PDB entry 5A77 | X-ray diffraction, 2.50 A resolution | chains A and E of the 6 polymer chains in the assembly

== Chain A ==
Name: DNA endonuclease I-cvui
Source organism: Chlorella vulgaris
Notes: EC 3.1.-.-
UniProt: P56347 (DNE1_CHLVU); residues 3-162 here correspond to UniProt positions 2-161 (UniProt number = residue number - 1)
Amino-acid sequence (172 residues; row label = number of the first residue in the row):
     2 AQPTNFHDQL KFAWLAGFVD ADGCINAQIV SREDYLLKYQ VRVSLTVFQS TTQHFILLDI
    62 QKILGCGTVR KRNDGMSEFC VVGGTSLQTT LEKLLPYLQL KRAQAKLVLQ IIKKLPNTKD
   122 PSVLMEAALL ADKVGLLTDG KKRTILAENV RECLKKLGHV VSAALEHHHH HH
Not modelled in the structure: 2-5, 163-173
Differences from the reference sequence: expression tag (2, 163-173); conflict Gln54 (Arg53 in P56347)
Ion coordination: Mg2+ site 1: Ala22 (shared with 1 residue of chain B; 1 residue of chain D; DG515(E) of chain E); Mg2+ site 2: Asp23 (shared with 1 residue of chain B; 1 residue of chain C; 1 residue of chain F)
What the authors report for this chain:
  - binding site for the 14-nt DNA strand: Gln41, Arg43
  - binding site for the 10-nt DNA strand (chain E): Arg33
  - catalytic residues: Arg73, Lys102 (proposed by the authors, not directly observed)

== Chain E ==
Molecule: 10-nt DNA strand
Sequence (10 nucleotides; each row starts with the number of its first residue):
   515 GACGTTTTGA
Ion coordination: Mg2+: DG515 (shared with Ala22(A) of chain A; 1 residue of chain B; 1 residue of chain D)

== How chain A and chain E interact ==
Pairs across the interface (33):
  Val20(A) - DG515(E)  phosphate contact
  Asp21(A) - DG515(E)  phosphate contact
  Ala22(A) - DG515(E)  phosphate contact
  Asp23(A) - DG515(E)  phosphate contact
  Gly24(A) - DG515(E)  hydrogen bond to the phosphate
  Gly24(A) - DA516(E)  phosphate contact
  Cys25(A) - DA516(E)  hydrogen bond to the phosphate
  Asn27(A) - DA516(E)  sugar contact
  Asn27(A) - DC517(E)  hydrogen bond to the phosphate
  Gln29(A) - DC517(E)  sugar contact
  Gln29(A) - DG518(E)  base contact
  Arg33(A) - DT520(E)  hydrogen bond to the base
  Arg33(A) - DT521(E)  hydrogen bond to the base
  Arg43(A) - DT519(E)  hydrogen bond to the base
  Phe49(A) - DG515(E)  base contact
  Phe49(A) - DA516(E)  base contact
  Arg73(A) - DG515(E)  hydrogen bond to the base
  Arg73(A) - DA516(E)  base contact
  Glu79(A) - DA516(E)  hydrogen bond to the base
  Lys102(A) - DG515(E)  salt bridge to the phosphate
  Thr139(A) - DA516(E)  phosphate contact
  Thr139(A) - DC517(E)  hydrogen bond to the phosphate
  Asp140(A) - DG515(E)  phosphate contact
  Asp140(A) - DA516(E)  hydrogen bond to the phosphate
  Gly141(A) - DA516(E)  sugar contact
  Lys143(A) - DG515(E)  base contact
  Lys143(A) - DA516(E)  sugar contact
  Lys143(A) - DC517(E)  phosphate contact
  Lys143(A) - DG518(E)  phosphate contact
  Arg144(A) - DC517(E)  salt bridge to the phosphate
  Arg144(A) - DG518(E)  phosphate contact
  Thr145(A) - DG518(E)  hydrogen bond to the phosphate
  Ile146(A) - DG518(E)  hydrogen bond to the phosphate
Also at the interface, not in a pair above, chain A (22 interface residues in all): Ile30

== Summary ==
Chain A and chain E form an interface of 22 and 7 residues respectively, with 12 hydrogen bonds and 2 salt
bridges. Among the polar pairs are Arg33(A)-DT520(E), Arg33(A)-DT521(E) and Arg43(A)-DT519(E). Ala22(A) and
DG515(E) coordinate Mg2+. The paper reports catalytic residues Arg73(A) and Lys102(A); a binding site for the
14-nt DNA strand at Gln41(A) and Arg43(A).
Here chain A is DNA endonuclease I-cvui (Chlorella vulgaris) and chain E is a 10-nt DNA strand. Entry 5A77
(Crystal structure of the homing endonuclease I-CvuI in complex with I- CreI target (C1221) in the ...) was
determined by X-ray diffraction together with 5A72, 5A74 and 5A78 from the same study.
